PDB entry 6JW1 | X-ray diffraction, 2.49 A resolution | chains A and J of the 3 polymer chains in the assembly

Chain A:
Name: TAL effector
Source organism: Xanthomonas campestris pv. armoraciae
Chain sequence (498 residues; row label = number of the first residue in the row):
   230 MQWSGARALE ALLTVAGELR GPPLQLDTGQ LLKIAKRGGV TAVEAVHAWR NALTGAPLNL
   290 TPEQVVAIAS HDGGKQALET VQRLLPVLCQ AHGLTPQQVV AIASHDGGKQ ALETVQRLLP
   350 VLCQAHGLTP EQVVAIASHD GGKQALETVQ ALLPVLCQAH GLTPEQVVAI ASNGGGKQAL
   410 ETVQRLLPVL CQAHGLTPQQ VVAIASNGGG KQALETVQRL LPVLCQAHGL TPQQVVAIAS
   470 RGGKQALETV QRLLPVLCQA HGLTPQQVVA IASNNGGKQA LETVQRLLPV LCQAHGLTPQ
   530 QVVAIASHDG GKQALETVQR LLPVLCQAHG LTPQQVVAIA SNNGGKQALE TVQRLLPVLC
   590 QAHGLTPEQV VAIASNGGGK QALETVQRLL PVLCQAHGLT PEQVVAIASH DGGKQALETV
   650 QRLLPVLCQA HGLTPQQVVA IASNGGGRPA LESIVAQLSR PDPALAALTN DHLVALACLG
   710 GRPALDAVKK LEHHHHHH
Not modelled in the structure: 726-727

Chain J:
Molecule: 17-nt DNA strand
Sequence (17 nucleotides; row label = number of the first residue in the row; numbers below 1 keep their minus sign (DA-14 is residue -14)):
   -14 AGAGACGCGA AGGGACA

How chain A and chain J interact:
Pairs across the interface (6; chain A residue first):
  Lys262(A) with DA-5(J), salt bridge to the phosphate
  Lys265(A) with DA-4(J), salt bridge to the phosphate
  Arg266(A) with DA-4(J), base contact; DG-3(J), hydrogen bond to the base
  Arg470(A) with DG-11(J), salt bridge to the phosphate; DA-10(J), phosphate contact
Interface residues without a listed pair, chain A (12 interface residues in all): His300, Asp301, His334, Asp335, Asp369, His537, Asn572, Asp640
Interface residues without a listed pair, chain J (8 interface residues in all): DA-12, DG-6, DG-2

In short:
The interface between chain A and chain J involves 12 residues on one side and 8 on the other; the contacts
include 1 hydrogen bond and 3 salt bridges. Among the polar pairs are Arg266(A)-DG-3(J), Lys262(A)-DA-5(J) and
Lys265(A)-DA-4(J).
Here chain A is TAL effector (Xanthomonas campestris pv. armoraciae) and chain J is a 17-nt DNA strand. Entry
6JW1 (Universal RVD R* accommodates 5mC via water-mediated interactions) was determined by X-ray diffraction,
deposited together with 6JVZ, 6JW0, 6JW2, 6JW3, 6JW4 and 6JW5.
